PDB entry 4X8C | X-ray diffraction, 3.10 A resolution | chain A

== Chain A ==
Name: Protein-arginine deiminase type-4
Organism: Homo sapiens
Notes: EC 3.5.3.15
UniProt: Q9UM07 (PADI4_HUMAN); numbering as in UniProt (aligned over 1-663)
Amino-acid sequence (671 residues; row label = number of the first residue in the row; numbers below 1 keep their minus sign (Gly-7 is residue -7)):
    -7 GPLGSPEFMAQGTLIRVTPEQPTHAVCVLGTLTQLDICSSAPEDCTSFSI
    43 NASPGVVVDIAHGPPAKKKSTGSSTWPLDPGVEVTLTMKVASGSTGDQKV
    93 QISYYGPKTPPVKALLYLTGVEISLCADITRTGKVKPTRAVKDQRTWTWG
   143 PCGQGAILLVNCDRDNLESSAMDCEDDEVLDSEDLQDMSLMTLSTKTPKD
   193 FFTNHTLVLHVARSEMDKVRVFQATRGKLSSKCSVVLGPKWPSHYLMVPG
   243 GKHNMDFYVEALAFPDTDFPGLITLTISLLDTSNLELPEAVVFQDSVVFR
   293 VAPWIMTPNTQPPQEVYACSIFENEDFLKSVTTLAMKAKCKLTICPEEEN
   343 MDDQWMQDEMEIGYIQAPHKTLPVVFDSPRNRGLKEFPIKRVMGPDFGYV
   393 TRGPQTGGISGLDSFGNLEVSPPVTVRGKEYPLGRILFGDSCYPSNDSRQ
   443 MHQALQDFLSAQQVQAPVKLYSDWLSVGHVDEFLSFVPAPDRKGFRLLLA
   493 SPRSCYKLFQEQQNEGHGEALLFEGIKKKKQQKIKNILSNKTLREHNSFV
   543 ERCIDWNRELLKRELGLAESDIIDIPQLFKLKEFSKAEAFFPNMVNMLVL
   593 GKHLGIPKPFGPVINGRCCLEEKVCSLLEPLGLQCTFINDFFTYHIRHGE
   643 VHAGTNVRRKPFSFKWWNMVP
Not modelled in the structure: -7 to 2, 34-36, 53-67, 71-74, 98-102, 130-133, 155-172, 312-315, 338-349, 371-388, 392-401, 517-521, 603-609, 639-640
Differences from the reference sequence: expression tag (-7 to 0); engineered mutation Ala645 (Cys in Q9UM07)
Bound ions: Ca2+ site 1 near Asp176 (its only coordinating residue here); Ca2+ site 2: Glu353, Phe407, Leu410, Glu411
Residues lining bound ligands: 3YZ ([(3S,4R)-3-amino-4-hydroxypiperidin-1-yl]{2-[1-(cyclopropylmethyl)-1H-pyrrolo[2,3-b]pyridin-2-yl]-7-methoxy-1-methyl-1H-benzimidazol-5-yl}methanone): Gly408, Val469, His471, Asp473, Glu474, Phe515, Glu580, Ala581, Phe582, Phe583, Pro584, Asn585, Asn588, Phe634, Thr635, Tyr636, Val643, Ala645
Swiss-Prot annotation at these positions:
  - active site: Asp350, His471, Asp473
  - binding site (Ca(2+)): Asn153, Asp155, Asp157, Asp165, Asp168, Glu170, Asp176, Asp179, Gln349, Glu351, Glu353, Asp369, Ser370, Asn373, Asp388, Phe407, Leu410, Glu411
  - binding site (substrate): Arg374, Arg639
  - modified residue (Citrulline): Arg205, Arg212, Arg218, Arg372, Arg374, Arg383
  - natural variant: Gly55 (G55S: Does not affect catalytic activity), Val82 (V82A: Does not affect catalytic activity), Gly112 (G112A: Does not affect catalytic activity)
  - mutagenesis: Gln346 (Q346A: Impaired binding of TDFA Inhibitor), Arg374 (R374A: Strongly reduces enzymatic activity; R374Q: Impaired binding of TDFA Inhibitor), Arg639 (R639Q: Impaired binding of TDFA Inhibitor)
What the authors report for this chain:
  - post-translational modification sites: Cys144 (proposed by the authors, not directly observed)

== Summary ==
Bound to chain A: compound 3YZ. Glu353, Phe407, Leu410 and Glu411 form the Ca2+ site 2. UniProt lists 3
active-site residues, 18 Ca2+-binding residues, substrate-binding residues Arg374 and Arg639 and 3 mutagenesis
sites. The paper reports a modification site at Cys144.
Chain A is Protein-arginine deiminase type-4 (Homo sapiens); the structure, Crystal structure of human
peptidylarginine deiminase type4 (PAD4) in complex with GSK147, was determined by X-ray diffraction, deposited
together with 4X8G.
